PDB entry 3PCN | X-ray diffraction, 2.40 A resolution | chains M and P of the 12 polymer chains in the assembly

Chain M (and P):
Molecule: Protocatechuate 3,4-dioxygenase
From: Pseudomonas putida
Notes: EC 1.13.11.3; chain P of this document is another copy of the same molecule, construct and numbering; everything in this record applies to it too
UniProtKB: P00437 (PCXB_PSEPU); residues 301-538 here correspond to UniProt positions 1-238 (UniProt number = residue number - 300)
Sequence (238 residues; each row starts with the number of its first residue):
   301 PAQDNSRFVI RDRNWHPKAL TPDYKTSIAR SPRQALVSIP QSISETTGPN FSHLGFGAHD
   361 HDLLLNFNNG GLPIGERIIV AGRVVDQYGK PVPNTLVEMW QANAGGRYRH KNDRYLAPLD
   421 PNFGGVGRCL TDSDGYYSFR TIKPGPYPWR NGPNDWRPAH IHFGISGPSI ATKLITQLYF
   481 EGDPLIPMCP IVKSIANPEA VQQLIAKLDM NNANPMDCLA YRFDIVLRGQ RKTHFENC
Not modelled in the structure: 368-370, 537-538
Covalent attachments: beta-mercaptoethanol (BME) linked to C429
Bound ions: Fe ion: Y408, H460, H462 (together with 2-(3,4-dihydroxyphenyl)acetic acid)
Small-molecule neighbours:
  - 2-(3,4-dihydroxyphenyl)acetic acid (DHY): Y324, Y408, Y447, W449, R457, H460, H462, Q477, I491
  - 2-(3,4-dihydroxyphenyl)acetic acid: Y324, Y408, Y447, W449, R457, H460, H462, Q477, I491

Chain M / chain P interface:
Residue-residue contacts (58; chain M residue first):
  L372(M) - P418(P)
  P373(M) - P418(P)
  I374(M) - I374(P)  hydrophobic
  I374(M) - P418(P)  hydrophobic
  G375(M) - A404(P)
  G375(M) - G405(P)
  E376(M) - A404(P)
  E376(M) - G445(P)
  E376(M) - P446(P)
  R377(M) - Y415(P)
  R377(M) - L416(P)
  A404(M) - G375(P)
  A404(M) - E376(P)
  G405(M) - G375(P)
  Y415(M) - R377(P)
  Y415(M) - M516(P)
  Y415(M) - D517(P)  hydrogen bond (side chain-backbone)
  L416(M) - R377(P)
  L416(M) - M516(P)
  P418(M) - L372(P)
  P418(M) - P373(P)
  L419(M) - I374(P)
  D420(M) - I374(P)
  G445(M) - E376(P)
  P446(M) - E376(P)
  P446(M) - L519(P)  hydrophobic
  P448(M) - M516(P)  hydrophobic
  W449(M) - M516(P)
  P453(M) - P515(P)
  N454(M) - M510(P)  hydrogen bond (side chain-backbone)
  N454(M) - P515(P)
  W456(M) - M510(P)
  W456(M) - N514(P)
  W456(M) - D517(P)
  W456(M) - C518(P)
  W456(M) - L519(P)  hydrophobic
  E481(M) - P484(P)
  G482(M) - G482(P)
  P484(M) - E481(P)
  P484(M) - L508(P)  hydrophobic
  L485(M) - L508(P)  hydrophobic
  M488(M) - L508(P)  hydrophobic
  L508(M) - L485(P)  hydrophobic
  L508(M) - M488(P)  hydrophobic
  M510(M) - N454(P)  hydrogen bond (backbone-side chain)
  M510(M) - W456(P)
  M510(M) - M488(P)  hydrophobic
  N514(M) - W456(P)
  P515(M) - P453(P)
  P515(M) - N454(P)
  M516(M) - Y415(P)
  M516(M) - P448(P)  hydrophobic
  M516(M) - W449(P)
  M516(M) - R450(P)
  D517(M) - Y415(P)  hydrogen bond (backbone-side chain)
  D517(M) - W456(P)
  C518(M) - W456(P)
  L519(M) - W456(P)  hydrophobic
Also at the interface, not in a pair above, chain M (37 interface residues in all): P421, R450, A513, Y521
Also at the interface, not in a pair above, chain P (37 interface residues in all): L419, D420, P444, A513, Y521

Overview:
The chain M/chain P interface involves 37 residues from each chain; the contacts include 4 hydrogen bonds.
Polar pairs include Y415(M)-D517(P) and N454(M)-M510(P). Ligands of chain M: 2-(3,4-dihydroxyphenyl)acetic
acid. The Fe ion site is built by Y408(M), H460(M) and H462(M).
Both chains are Protocatechuate 3,4-dioxygenase (Pseudomonas putida). Entry 3PCN (Structure of protocatechuate
3,4-dioxygenase complexed with 3,4-dihydroxyphenylacetate) was determined by X-ray diffraction.
